7SHT - chains J and K of the 7 polymer chains in the assembly; structure by electron microscopy, 7.29 A resolution (low resolution: residue-level contacts below are approximate; hydrogen-bond / salt-bridge calls are withheld).

# Chain J
Molecule: clone_7 Variable fragment heavy chain
Source organism: Homo sapiens
Sequence (123 residues; numbered -1 to 121; the number before each row is that of its first residue; numbers below 1 keep their minus sign (Ala-1 is residue -1)):
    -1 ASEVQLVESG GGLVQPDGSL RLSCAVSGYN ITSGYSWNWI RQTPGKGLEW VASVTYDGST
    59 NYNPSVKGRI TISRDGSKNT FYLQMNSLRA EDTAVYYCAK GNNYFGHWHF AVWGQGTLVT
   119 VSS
Unresolved in the structure: -1 to 0, 121
Disulfide bonds: Cys22-Cys96
Covalent attachments: N-acetylglucosamine (NAG) linked to Asn28

# Chain K
Molecule: clone_7 Variable fragment light chain
Source organism: Homo sapiens
Sequence (134 residues; numbered -1 to 132; the number before each row is that of its first residue; numbers below 1 keep their minus sign (Gly-1 is residue -1)):
    -1 GSDIQLTQSP SSLSASVGDR VTITCRASKS VDSDGDSYMN WYQQKPGRAP KLLIYAASYL
    59 ESGVPSRFSG SGSGTHFTLT ISSLQPEDFA TYYCQQSHED PYTFGQGTKV EIKGGSENLY
   119 FQGGSGHHHH HHHH
Unresolved in the structure: 111-132
Disulfide bonds: Cys23-Cys92

# Interface between chain J and chain K
Residue-residue contacts (18; chain J residue first):
  Leu46(J) with Phe102(K); Gly103(K)
  Glu47(J) with Phe102(K)
  Trp48(J) with Pro99(K); Phe102(K)
  Asn61(J) with Pro99(K)
  Pro62(J) with Pro99(K)
  Tyr95(J) with Pro48(K)
  His105(J) with Tyr36(K); Ser95(K); His96(K); Tyr100(K)
  Trp111(J) with Tyr40(K); Pro48(K); Lys49(K); Leu50(K)
  Gly112(J) with Ala47(K); Pro48(K)
Other interface residues (no listed pair), chain J (13 interface residues in all): Asn59, Gly104, Trp106, Phe108
Other interface residues (no listed pair), chain K (15 interface residues in all): Arg46, Tyr91, Asp98

# Overview
13 residues of chain J face 15 of chain K across their interface. N-acetylglucosamine is covalently linked to
Asn28(J).
Chain J is clone_7 Variable fragment heavy chain and chain K is clone_7 Variable fragment light chain, both
from Homo sapiens; the structure, Structure of a partially disrupted IgE high affinity receptor complex bound
to an omalizumab variant, was determined by electron microscopy (same publication as 7SHZ, 7SHU and 7SHY).
